7MD2 - chains A and G of the 8 polymer chains in the assembly; structure by electron microscopy, 3.10 A resolution.

== Chain A ==
Molecule: ATP synthase subunit alpha
Source organism: Saccharomyces cerevisiae
UniProt: A0A6A5Q4L9 (A0A6A5Q4L9_YEASX); residues 1-510 here correspond to UniProt positions 36-545 (UniProt number = residue number + 35)
Chain sequence (510 residues; numbered 1 to 510; the number before each row is that of its first residue):
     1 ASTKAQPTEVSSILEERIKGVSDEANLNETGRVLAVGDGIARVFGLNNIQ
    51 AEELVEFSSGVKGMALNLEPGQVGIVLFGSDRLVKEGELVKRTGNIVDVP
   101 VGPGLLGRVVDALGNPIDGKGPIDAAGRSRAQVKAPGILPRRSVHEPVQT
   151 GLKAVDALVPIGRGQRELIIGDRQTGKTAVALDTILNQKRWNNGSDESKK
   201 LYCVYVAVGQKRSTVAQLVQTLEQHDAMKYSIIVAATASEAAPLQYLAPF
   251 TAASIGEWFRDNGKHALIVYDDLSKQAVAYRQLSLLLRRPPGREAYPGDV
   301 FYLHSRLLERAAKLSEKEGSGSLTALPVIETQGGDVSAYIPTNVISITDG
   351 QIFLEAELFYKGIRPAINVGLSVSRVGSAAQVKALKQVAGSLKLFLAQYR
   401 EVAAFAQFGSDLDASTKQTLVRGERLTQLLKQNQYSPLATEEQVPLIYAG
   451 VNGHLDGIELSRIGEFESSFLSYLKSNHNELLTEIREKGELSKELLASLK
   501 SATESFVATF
Not modelled in the structure: 1-25
Metal / ion sites: Mg2+: Thr178 (together with ATP)
Residues lining bound ligands: ATP: Arg173, Gln174, Thr175, Gly176, Lys177, Thr178, Ala179, Asp271, Phe359, Arg364, Pro365, Gln432, Asn433, Gln434

== Chain G ==
Molecule: ATP synthase subunit gamma
Source organism: Saccharomyces cerevisiae
UniProt: A0A6A5Q493 (A0A6A5Q493_YEASX); residues 1-278 here correspond to UniProt positions 34-311 (UniProt number = residue number + 33)
Chain sequence (278 residues; each row starts with the number of its first residue):
     1 ATLKEVEMRLKSIKNIEKITKTMKIVASTRLSKAEKAKISAKKMDEAEQL
    51 FYKNAETKNLDVEATETGAPKELIVAITSDKGLCGSIHSQLAKAVRRHLN
   101 DQPNADIVTIGDKIKMQLLRTHPNNIKLSINGIGKDAPTFQESALIADKL
   151 LSVMKAGTYPKISIFYNDPVSSLSFEPSEKPIFNAKTIEQSPSFGKFEID
   201 TDANVPRDLFEYTLANQMLTAMAQGYAAEISARRNAMDNASKNAGDMINR
   251 YSILYNRTRQAVITNELVDIITGASSLG
Not modelled in the structure: 57-72, 100-106, 184-203, 276-278
Residues lining bound ligands: Ammocidin A (ZHD; (3E,5Z,7E,9R,10S,11E,13E,15E,17R,18S,20S)-20-[(1R)-1-[(2S,3R,4R,5S,6R)-5-[(2S,4S,5S,6R)-5-[(2S,4R,5R,6R)-4,6-dimethyl-4,5-bis(oxidanyl)oxan-2-yl]oxy-6-methyl-4-oxidanyl-oxan-2-yl]oxy-3-methoxy-6-(3-methoxypropyl)-5-methyl-2,4-bis(oxidanyl)oxan-2-yl]ethyl]-5,18-dimethoxy-3,7,9,11,13,15-hexamethyl-10-[(2R,3S,4R,5R,6S)-6-methyl-3,4,5-tris(oxidanyl)oxan-2-yl]oxy-17-oxidanyl-1-oxacycloicosa-3,5,7,11,13,15-hexaen-2-one): Ile16, Ile19, Thr22, Met23, Val26, Arg30, Lys81, Gly82, Leu83, Arg233
What the authors report for this chain:
  - binding site for Ammocidin A: Leu83

== How chain A and chain G interact ==
Residue-residue contacts - 12 pairs, chain A then chain G:
  Pro291(A) - Ile270(G)  hydrophobic
  Gly292(A) - Leu267(G)
  Arg293(A) - Ile263(G)
  Ala295(A) - Ile270(G)
  Ala404(A) - Thr22(G)
  Phe405(A) - Thr22(G)
  Phe405(A) - Ile25(G)  hydrophobic
  Phe408(A) - Thr22(G)
  Phe408(A) - Val26(G)  hydrophobic
  Asp411(A) - Val26(G)
  Asp411(A) - Thr29(G)  hydrogen bond (backbone-side chain)
  Asp411(A) - Arg30(G)  salt bridge
Also at the interface, not in a pair above, chain A (9 interface residues in all): Ser337
Also at the interface, not in a pair above, chain G (11 interface residues in all): Lys21, Tyr255, Ile271

== Overview ==
Chain A and chain G form an interface of 9 and 11 residues respectively, with 1 hydrogen bond and 1 salt
bridge. Polar pairs include Asp411(A)-Arg30(G) and Asp411(A)-Thr29(G). Bound to chain A: ATP. Chain G binds
Ammocidin A. From the paper: a binding site for Ammocidin A at Leu83(G).
Here chain A is ATP synthase subunit alpha and chain G is ATP synthase subunit gamma, both from Saccharomyces
cerevisiae. Entry 7MD2 (The F1 region of ammocidin-bound Saccharomyces cerevisiae ATP synthase) was determined
by electron microscopy, deposited together with 7MD3.
